PDB entry 4YA7 | X-ray diffraction, 2.70 A resolution | chains H and Z of the 34 polymer chains in the assembly

[Chain H]
Name: Proteasome subunit beta type-2
Source organism: Saccharomyces cerevisiae (strain ATCC 204508 / S288c)
Notes: EC 3.4.25.1
UniProt: P25043 (PSB2_YEAST); residues 1-232 here correspond to UniProt positions 30-261 (UniProt number = residue number + 29)
Amino-acid sequence (232 residues; row label = number of the first residue in the row):
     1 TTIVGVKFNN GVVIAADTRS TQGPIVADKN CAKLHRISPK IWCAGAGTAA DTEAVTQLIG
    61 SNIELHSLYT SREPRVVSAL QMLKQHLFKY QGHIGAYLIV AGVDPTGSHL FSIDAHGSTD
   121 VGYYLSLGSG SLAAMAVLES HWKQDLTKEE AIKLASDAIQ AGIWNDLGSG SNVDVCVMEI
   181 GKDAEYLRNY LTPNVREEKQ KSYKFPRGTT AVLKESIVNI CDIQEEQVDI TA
Disordered / not traced: 223-232
Construct notes: engineered mutation Asp114 (His143 in P25043)
Bound ions: Mg2+ near Gln91 (its only coordinating residue here)
Curated features (UniProtKB/Swiss-Prot):
  - active site: Thr1 (Nucleophile)

[Chain Z]
Name: Proteasome subunit beta type-6
Source organism: Saccharomyces cerevisiae (strain ATCC 204508 / S288c)
Notes: EC 3.4.25.1
UniProt: P23724 (PSB6_YEAST); residues 1-222 here correspond to UniProt positions 20-241 (UniProt number = residue number + 19)
Amino-acid sequence (222 residues; each row starts with the number of its first residue):
     1 QFNPYGDNGG TILGIAGEDF AVLAGDTRNI TDYSINSRYE PKVFDCGDNI VMSANGFAAD
    61 GDALVKRFKN SVKWYHFDHN DKKLSINSAA RNIQHLLYGK RFFPYYVHTI IAGLDEDGKG
   121 AVYSFDPVGS YEREQCRAGG AAASLIMPFL DNQVNFKNQY EPGTNGKVKK PLKYLSVEEV
   181 IKLVRDSFTS ATERHIQVGD GLEILIVTKD GVRKEFYELK RD

[Interface between chain H and chain Z]
Residue-residue contacts - 61 pairs, chain H then chain Z:
  Arg19(H) - Ile196(Z)
  Arg19(H) - Asp222(Z)  salt bridge
  Thr21(H) - Ile196(Z)
  Gly23(H) - Tyr33(Z)
  Pro24(H) - Arg194(Z)
  Pro24(H) - His195(Z)
  Pro24(H) - Ile196(Z)  hydrogen bond (backbone-backbone)
  Ile25(H) - Arg194(Z)
  Ile25(H) - His195(Z)
  Val26(H) - Glu193(Z)
  Val26(H) - Arg194(Z)  hydrogen bond (backbone-backbone)
  Val26(H) - Ile196(Z)  hydrophobic
  Ala27(H) - Arg194(Z)  hydrogen bond (backbone-side chain)
  Lys29(H) - Glu193(Z)  salt bridge
  Lys29(H) - Arg194(Z)
  Ser129(H) - Tyr33(Z)
  Ile163(H) - Asp222(Z)
  Trp164(H) - Ile35(Z)
  Trp164(H) - Arg38(Z)  hydrogen bond (backbone-side chain)
  Trp164(H) - Arg221(Z)
  Trp164(H) - Asp222(Z)
  Asn165(H) - Tyr33(Z)
  Asn165(H) - Arg38(Z)
  Asp166(H) - Tyr33(Z)
  Leu167(H) - Arg28(Z)
  Leu167(H) - Ile30(Z)  hydrophobic
  Leu167(H) - Asp32(Z)
  Leu167(H) - Tyr33(Z)  hydrogen bond (backbone-backbone)
  Leu167(H) - Ile35(Z)  hydrophobic
  Leu167(H) - Ile196(Z)
  Gly168(H) - Tyr33(Z)
  Ser169(H) - Asp222(Z)
  Gly170(H) - Asp222(Z)
  Ser171(H) - Asp222(Z)  hydrogen bond (backbone-side chain)
  Asn194(H) - Lys220(Z)  hydrogen bond (backbone-side chain)
  Asn194(H) - Asp222(Z)
  Arg196(H) - Thr189(Z)  hydrogen bond
  Arg196(H) - Ser190(Z)  hydrogen bond
  Arg196(H) - Glu193(Z)
  Glu197(H) - Arg185(Z)  salt bridge
  Lys199(H) - Asp186(Z)
  Gln200(H) - Lys182(Z)
  Gln200(H) - Arg185(Z)  hydrogen bond
  Gln200(H) - Asp186(Z)  hydrogen bond (backbone-side chain)
  Lys201(H) - Glu179(Z)
  Lys201(H) - Asp186(Z)
  Tyr203(H) - Phe149(Z)
  Tyr203(H) - Gln153(Z)
  Tyr203(H) - Leu183(Z)
  Tyr203(H) - Asp186(Z)  hydrogen bond
  Phe205(H) - Asn152(Z)
  Phe205(H) - Gln153(Z)
  Phe205(H) - Gln159(Z)
  Pro206(H) - Pro162(Z)  hydrophobic
  Arg207(H) - Pro162(Z)
  Gly208(H) - Pro162(Z)
  Thr209(H) - Asn158(Z)
  Thr209(H) - Gln159(Z)
  Thr209(H) - Tyr160(Z)  hydrogen bond (backbone-backbone)
  Ala211(H) - Tyr160(Z)  hydrophobic
  Ala211(H) - Gly166(Z)
Interface residues without a listed pair, chain H (33 interface residues in all): Asp28, Val195
Interface residues without a listed pair, chain Z (33 interface residues in all): Ser34, Leu145, Glu161, Gly163, Glu218

[Overview]
Chain H and chain Z each contribute 33 residues to their interface, with 13 hydrogen bonds and 3 salt bridges.
Polar pairs include Arg19(H)-Asp222(Z), Lys29(H)-Glu193(Z) and Glu197(H)-Arg185(Z). From UniProt: active-site
residue Thr1(H) on chain H.
Here chain H is Proteasome subunit beta type-2 and chain Z is Proteasome subunit beta type-6, both from
Saccharomyces cerevisiae (strain ATCC 204508 / S288c). Entry 4YA7 (Yeast 20S proteasome beta2-H114D mutant in
complex with Ac-LAE-ep) was determined by X-ray diffraction (same publication as 4Y69, 4Y6A, 4Y6V, 4Y6Z, 4Y70,
4Y74 and 34 further entries).
